6I53 - chains A and B of the 6 polymer chains in the assembly; structure by electron microscopy, 3.20 A resolution.

Chain A:
Molecule: Gamma-aminobutyric acid receptor subunit alpha-1
Source organism: Homo sapiens
UniProtKB: P14867 (GBRA1_HUMAN); the construct has insertions or renumbered stretches relative to UniProt, so the offset changes along the chain: -34 to -8 = UniProt 1-27; 1-429 = UniProt 28-456
Sequence (464 residues; each row starts with the number of its first residue; numbers below 1 keep their minus sign (Met-34 is residue -34)):
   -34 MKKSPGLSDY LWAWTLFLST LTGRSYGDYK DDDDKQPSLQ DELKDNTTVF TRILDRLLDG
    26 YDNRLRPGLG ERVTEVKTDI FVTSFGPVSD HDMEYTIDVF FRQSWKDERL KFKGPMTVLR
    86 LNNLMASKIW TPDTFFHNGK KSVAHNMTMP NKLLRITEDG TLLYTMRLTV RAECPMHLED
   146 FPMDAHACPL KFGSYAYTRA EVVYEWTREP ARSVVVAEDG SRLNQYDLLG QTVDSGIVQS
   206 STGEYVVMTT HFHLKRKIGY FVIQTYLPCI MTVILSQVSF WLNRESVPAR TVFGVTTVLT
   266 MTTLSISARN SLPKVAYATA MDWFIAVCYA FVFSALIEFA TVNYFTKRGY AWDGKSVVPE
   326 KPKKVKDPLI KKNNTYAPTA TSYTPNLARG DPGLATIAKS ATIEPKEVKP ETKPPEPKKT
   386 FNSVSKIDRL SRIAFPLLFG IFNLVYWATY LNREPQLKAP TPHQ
Unresolved in the structure: -34 to 9, 324-383, 419-429
Sequence notes: conflict Lys-33 (Arg2 in P14867), Tyr-25 (Cys10 in P14867), Thr-20 (Ile15 in P14867), Phe-18 (Leu17 in P14867); insertion (-7 to 0)
Cystine bridges: Cys139-Cys153
Glycans and other covalent adducts: glycan linked to Asn111
Small-molecule neighbours: Megabody38 (PIO; [(2R)-2-octanoyloxy-3-[oxidanyl-[(1R,2R,3S,4R,5R,6S)-2,3,6-tris(oxidanyl)-4,5-diphosphonooxy-cyclohexyl]oxy-phosphoryl]oxy-propyl] octanoate): Arg249, Glu303, Thr306, Phe310, Lys312, Arg313, Phe386, Asn387, Ser388, Ser390, Lys391, Ile392, Leu395
Reported in the primary citation:
  - post-translational modification sites: Asn111
  - binding site for Megabody38: Arg249, Lys312, Arg313, Ser388, Ser390, Lys391

Chain B:
Molecule: Gamma-aminobutyric acid receptor subunit beta-3
Source organism: Homo sapiens
UniProtKB: P28472 (GBRB3_HUMAN), isoform P28472-2; residues -24 to 448 here correspond to UniProt positions 1-473 (UniProt number = residue number + 25)
Sequence (473 residues; row label = number of the first residue in the row; numbers below 1 keep their minus sign (Met-24 is residue -24)):
   -24 MCSGLLELLL PIWLSWTLGT RGSEPRSVND PGNMSFVKET VDKLLKGYDI RLRPDFGGPP
    36 VCVGMNIDIA SIDMVSEVNM DYTLTMYFQQ YWRDKRLAYS GIPLNLTLDN RVADQLWVPD
    96 TYFLNDKKSF VHGVTVKNRM IRLHPDGTVL YGLRITTTAA CMMDLRRYPL DEQNCTLEIE
   156 SYGYTTDDIE FYWRGGDKAV TGVERIELPQ FSIVEHRLVS RNVVFATGAY PRLSLSFRLK
   216 RNIGYFILQT YMPSILITIL SWVSFWINYD ASAARVALGI TTVLTMTTIN THLRETLPKI
   276 PYVKAIDMYL MGCFVFVFLA LLEYAFVNYI FFGRGPQRQK KLAEKTAKAK NDRSKSESNR
   336 VDAHGNILLT SLEVHNEMNE VSGGIGDTRN SAISFDNSGI QYRKQSMPRE GHGRFLGDRS
   396 LPHKKTHLRR RSSQLKIKIP DLTDVNAIDR WSRIVFPFTF SLFNLVYWLY YVN
Unresolved in the structure: -24 to 7, 313-414, 448
Cystine bridges: Cys136-Cys150
Glycans and other covalent adducts: N-acetylglucosamine (NAG) linked to Asn80; glycan linked to Asn149
Reported in the primary citation:
  - post-translational modification sites: Asn80, Asn149

Interface between chain A and chain B:
Contacting residue pairs (108):
  Thr12(A) - Leu27(B)
  Phe15(A) - Phe31(B)  hydrophobic
  Thr16(A) - Asp24(B)  hydrogen bond
  Thr16(A) - Leu27(B)
  Leu19(A) - Arg26(B)
  Leu19(A) - Leu27(B)  hydrophobic
  Asp20(A) - Arg26(B)  salt bridge
  Leu23(A) - Arg26(B)
  Phe46(A) - Phe200(B)  hydrophobic
  Asp63(A) - Leu99(B)
  Phe65(A) - Tyr97(B)
  Phe65(A) - Leu99(B)  hydrophobic
  Phe65(A) - Tyr157(B)  hydrophobic
  Arg67(A) - Thr202(B)
  Met81(A) - Phe31(B)
  Leu84(A) - Phe31(B)  hydrophobic
  Arg85(A) - Phe31(B)
  Arg85(A) - Tyr159(B)
  Arg85(A) - Asp163(B)  salt bridge
  Asn87(A) - Ile25(B)  hydrogen bond (side chain-backbone)
  Asn87(A) - Arg26(B)
  Asn87(A) - Tyr159(B)
  Leu89(A) - Ile25(B)  hydrophobic
  Met90(A) - Arg26(B)
  His110(A) - Asp101(B)
  His110(A) - Lys102(B)
  Met112(A) - Thr96(B)
  Met112(A) - Tyr97(B)
  Met112(A) - Phe98(B)  hydrophobic
  Met112(A) - Asp101(B)
  Met112(A) - Ser104(B)
  Met112(A) - Phe105(B)
  Met112(A) - Val106(B)
  Met112(A) - Ile130(B)  hydrophobic
  Thr113(A) - Pro94(B)
  Thr113(A) - Thr96(B)  hydrogen bond (backbone-backbone)
  Thr113(A) - Leu128(B)
  Thr113(A) - Ile130(B)
  Met114(A) - Val93(B)  hydrophobic
  Met114(A) - Pro94(B)
  Met114(A) - Asp95(B)
  Asn116(A) - Tyr97(B)
  Asn116(A) - Tyr157(B)
  Lys117(A) - Tyr157(B)
  Leu118(A) - Tyr157(B)
  Leu118(A) - Gly158(B)
  Leu118(A) - Tyr205(B)
  Arg120(A) - Gly158(B)
  Arg120(A) - Thr160(B)
  Arg120(A) - Thr202(B)  hydrogen bond (side chain-backbone)
  Arg120(A) - Tyr205(B)  hydrogen bond
  Thr130(A) - Tyr157(B)  hydrogen bond
  Met131(A) - Tyr157(B)  hydrogen bond (backbone-side chain)
  Arg132(A) - Tyr97(B)
  Arg132(A) - Phe98(B)  hydrogen bond (side chain-backbone)
  Arg132(A) - Asp101(B)
  Arg132(A) - Tyr157(B)
  Arg187(A) - Asn100(B)
  Arg187(A) - Ala135(B)
  Arg187(A) - Met137(B)
  Asn189(A) - Pro273(B)
  Asn189(A) - Lys274(B)
  Asn189(A) - Pro276(B)
  Gln190(A) - Lys274(B)
  Lys222(A) - Pro276(B)
  Gly224(A) - Pro276(B)
  Tyr225(A) - Arg269(B)
  Tyr225(A) - Pro273(B)
  Tyr225(A) - Lys274(B)
  Tyr225(A) - Ile275(B)
  Tyr225(A) - Pro276(B)
  Ile228(A) - Tyr277(B)
  Ile228(A) - Val278(B)  hydrophobic
  Ile228(A) - Met286(B)  hydrophobic
  Gln229(A) - Asn265(B)
  Gln229(A) - Arg269(B)  hydrogen bond (backbone-side chain)
  Leu232(A) - Met286(B)  hydrophobic
  Met236(A) - Phe289(B)  hydrophobic
  Met236(A) - Phe293(B)  hydrophobic
  Ile239(A) - Phe293(B)  hydrophobic
  Leu240(A) - Val258(B)  hydrophobic
  Leu240(A) - Phe293(B)  hydrophobic
  Leu240(A) - Leu296(B)  hydrophobic
  Val243(A) - Leu297(B)  hydrophobic
  Val243(A) - Ala300(B)  hydrophobic
  Trp246(A) - Tyr304(B)  hydrophobic
  Leu247(A) - Ala300(B)  hydrophobic
  Leu247(A) - Asn303(B)
  Asn248(A) - Asn303(B)
  Asn248(A) - Phe307(B)
  Ser251(A) - Ser247(B)
  Pro253(A) - Ala248(B)
  Ala254(A) - Ser247(B)
  Ala254(A) - Val251(B)
  Val257(A) - Ile255(B)  hydrophobic
  Phe258(A) - Val251(B)  hydrophobic
  Phe258(A) - Ile255(B)  hydrophobic
  Thr261(A) - Ile255(B)
  Thr261(A) - Leu259(B)
  Thr265(A) - Leu259(B)
  Ser276(A) - Lys274(B)  hydrogen bond
  Ala316(A) - Phe307(B)  hydrophobic
  Trp317(A) - Phe306(B)
  Trp317(A) - Phe307(B)
  Trp317(A) - Gly310(B)
  Trp317(A) - Pro311(B)
  Asp318(A) - Phe306(B)
  Arg397(A) - Tyr304(B)
Other interface residues (no listed pair), chain A (62 interface residues in all): Leu86, Leu128, Thr230, Ser272, Gly319, Val323, Val389
Other interface residues (no listed pair), chain B (62 interface residues in all): Gly32, Arg71, Trp92, Asp162, Ala201, Asp282
From the paper, about this interface:
  - pairs named by the authors: Trp317(A)-Phe307(B), Trp317(A)-Pro311(B)

Overview:
The chain A/chain B interface involves 62 residues from each chain; the contacts include 10 hydrogen bonds and
2 salt bridges. Among the polar pairs are Asp20(A)-Arg26(B), Arg85(A)-Asp163(B) and Thr16(A)-Asp24(B). The
authors report contacts between Trp317(A) and Phe307(B) and Trp317(A) and Pro311(B). From the paper: a binding
site for Megabody38 at Arg249(A), Lys312(A) and Arg313(A) among others; modification sites Asn111(A) and
Asn80(B) among others.
Chain A is Gamma-aminobutyric acid receptor subunit alpha-1 and chain B is Gamma-aminobutyric acid receptor
subunit beta-3, both from Homo sapiens; the structure, Cryo-EM structure of the human synaptic
alpha1-beta3-gamma2 GABAA receptor in complex with Megabody38 in a lipid ..., was determined by electron
microscopy.
